Entry 5ZVT (electron microscopy, 3.30 A resolution); this record covers chains W and X of the 35 polymer chains in the assembly.

Chain W:
Molecule: VP1
Source organism: Grass carp reovirus
UniProt: Q9E3W0 (Q9E3W0_9REOV); numbering as in UniProt (aligned over 1-1299)
Sequence (1299 residues; numbered 1 to 1299; the number before each row is that of its first residue):
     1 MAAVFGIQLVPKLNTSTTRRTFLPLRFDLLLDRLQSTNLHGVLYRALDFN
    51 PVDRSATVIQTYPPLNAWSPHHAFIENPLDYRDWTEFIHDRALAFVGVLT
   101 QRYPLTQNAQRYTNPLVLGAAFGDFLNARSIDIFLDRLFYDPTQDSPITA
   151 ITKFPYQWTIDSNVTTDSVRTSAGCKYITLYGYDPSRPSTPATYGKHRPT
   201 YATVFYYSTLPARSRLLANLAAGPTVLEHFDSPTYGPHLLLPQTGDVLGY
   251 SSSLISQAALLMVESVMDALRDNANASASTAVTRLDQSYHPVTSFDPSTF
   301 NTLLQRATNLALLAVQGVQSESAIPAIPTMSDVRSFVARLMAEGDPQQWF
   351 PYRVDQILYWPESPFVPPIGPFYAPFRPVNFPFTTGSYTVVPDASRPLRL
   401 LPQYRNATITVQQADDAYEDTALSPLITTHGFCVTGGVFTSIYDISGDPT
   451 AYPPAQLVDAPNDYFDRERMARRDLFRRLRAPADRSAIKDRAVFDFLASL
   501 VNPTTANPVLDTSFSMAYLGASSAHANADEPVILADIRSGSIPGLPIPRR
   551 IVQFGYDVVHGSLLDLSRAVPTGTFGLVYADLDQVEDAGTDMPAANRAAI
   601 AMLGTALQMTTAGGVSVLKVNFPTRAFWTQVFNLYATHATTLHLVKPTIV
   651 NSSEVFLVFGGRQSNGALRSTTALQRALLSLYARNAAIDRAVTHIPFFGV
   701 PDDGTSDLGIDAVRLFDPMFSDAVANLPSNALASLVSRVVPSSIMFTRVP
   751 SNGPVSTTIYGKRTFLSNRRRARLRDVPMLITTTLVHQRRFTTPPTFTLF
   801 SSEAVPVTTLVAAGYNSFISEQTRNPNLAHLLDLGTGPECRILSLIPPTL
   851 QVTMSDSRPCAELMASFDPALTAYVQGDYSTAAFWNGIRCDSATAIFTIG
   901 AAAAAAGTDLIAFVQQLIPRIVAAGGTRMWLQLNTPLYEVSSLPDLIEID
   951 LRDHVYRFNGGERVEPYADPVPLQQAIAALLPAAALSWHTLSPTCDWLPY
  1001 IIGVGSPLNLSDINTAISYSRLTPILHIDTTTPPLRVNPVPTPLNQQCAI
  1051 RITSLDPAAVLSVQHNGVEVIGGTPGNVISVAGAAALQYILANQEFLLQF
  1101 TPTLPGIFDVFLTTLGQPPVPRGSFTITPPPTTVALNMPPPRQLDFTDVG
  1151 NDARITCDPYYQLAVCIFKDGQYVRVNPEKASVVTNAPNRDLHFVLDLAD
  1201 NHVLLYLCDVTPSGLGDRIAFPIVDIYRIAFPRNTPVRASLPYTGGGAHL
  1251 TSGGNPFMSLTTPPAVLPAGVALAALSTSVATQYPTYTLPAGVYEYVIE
Unresolved in the structure: 1, 483-484, 523-528, 586-590, 1299

Chain X:
Molecule: VP3
Source organism: Grass carp reovirus
UniProt: Q9E3V8 (Q9E3V8_9REOV); residue numbers follow UniProt; this construct covers 1-1214
Sequence (1214 residues; numbered 1 to 1214; the number before each row is that of its first residue):
     1 MPRRSARKAQSAIASPADTNVVPAKDAPTTNSPPSTTSPNQAAADANQQQ
    51 AGIVSSQSGPNAVGDSAPSSSVNNDGDIITRPTSDSIAAVANATKPAAVV
   101 SDPQSMKVTPIVNPSSYVCNVCNARFSTMSALSEHLRSDHRDDASTLLAT
   151 PMINNAIRSFLTAWDDIRILSPDVSSKSLSAYLDSAVANGPELIIEDTGL
   201 CTSFMLLDNIPSAHLTKELIGFTWFMQMYQMTPPLPEGAVNRIVCMTNWA
   251 SLGDEGRGLEVRLPPPTDSSVHAYKTVLSRGYIDNAQFNPLALRSNVLLM
   301 LLQFTLSNLKINKSSTFTSDVTTITSGRMIRAFEGRPELLALAYPGRAVL
   351 PTQTKNAQFLSTAIADRIGRLDRANLIGGEVSAMVECMELCDALTLHIRE
   401 TYIMLLRSMHQDPTQIVQIVNECANNLLNSTIPISLRPTILCPWFASSED
   451 LRLQQVMHLVNISSNTAAALPLVEALSTLLRSVTPLVLDPTVLTNAITTI
   501 SESTTQTISPISEILRLLQPMGNDYAAFWKCIASWAYNGLVTTVLSEDAF
   551 PDSSQSITHLPSMWKCLFLTLAGPMTSDPHSPVKVFMALANLLAQPEPIA
   601 IGVPGMHQTTPASQFSHPGVWPPGFLNPQLINPQQAPLLRAFAEHIRANW
   651 PQPSEFGYGSTLQGSANLFIPSNRMVYPWPNQPLPRLTVAPTYDSAMSNW
   701 ISTTIAFFIRVVNSVNMTATVNDLTRRTMTGVMTAMRQVKTMTPFYIQHM
   751 CPTELSVLASVTVTPPFQVPFTRLVQNDVITNVLVARVDPAQRGDAAVDI
   801 RATHATFAAALPVDPAAIVVAMLCGQTETNLIPSHHYGKAFAPLFASNAM
   851 FTRNQRAVITREAFVCARSAVAQCQDAGFLVPRPLDALRQFDVTSAAAAE
   901 IMHAVNDAFKTAFDLDGALLDGLALYGDPRIADLSAAYLQYGGNVVREHV
   951 PPGPSHIHRALQQVESTFMAEMNLFNVARGNLYLVQTATNGNWSPMAPVA
  1001 APPFVRGGPNVRVVGRFGTIVPRPNGLEPQLIDDGNVPRDIAGDWVYPSD
  1051 VLQVSVAVFRDYVWPMVKAGRTRVLVELGHYVYTLHYYDPQISLDEAPIL
  1101 EEWLSKINPAGIPPVPFCIPIPQVYPCITARRVHYAFTSENNNDSLFSTN
  1151 AASIDTAFGENAAVSPLRWPGLVDPNYRVGTNDLPNRITLYNSLYRYNFT
  1201 YPTLDGIMYVRSAT
Unresolved in the structure: 1-187, 334-336, 521-523, 1212-1214

Chain W / chain X interface:
Residue-residue contacts (31; chain W residue first):
  His72(W) - Tyr693(X)
  His72(W) - Ser702(X)
  Glu76(W) - Ala706(X)
  Glu76(W) - Arg737(X)  salt bridge
  Gln157(W) - Pro683(X)
  Trp158(W) - Leu684(X)  hydrogen bond (side chain-backbone)
  Trp158(W) - Pro685(X)
  Trp158(W) - Arg686(X)
  Ile160(W) - Asp694(X)
  Asn163(W) - Gln682(X)
  Arg170(W) - Asn681(X)  hydrogen bond (side chain-backbone)
  Arg170(W) - Gln682(X)
  Ser186(W) - Gln629(X)  hydrogen bond
  Arg198(W) - Ala648(X)  hydrogen bond (side chain-backbone)
  Asn219(W) - Arg674(X)
  Ala221(W) - Pro671(X)  hydrophobic
  Ala222(W) - Glu655(X)
  Gln243(W) - Gln652(X)
  Thr244(W) - Gln652(X)  hydrogen bond
  Thr244(W) - Pro653(X)
  Thr244(W) - Arg773(X)
  Thr244(W) - Val775(X)
  Gly245(W) - Gln652(X)
  Gly245(W) - Arg773(X)
  Asp246(W) - Arg647(X)  salt bridge
  Leu248(W) - Leu626(X)
  Leu248(W) - Asn627(X)
  Leu248(W) - Pro628(X)
  Leu248(W) - Arg647(X)
  Leu254(W) - Leu626(X)
  Leu254(W) - Arg647(X)
Also at the interface, not in a pair above, chain W (19 interface residues in all): Gly223
Also at the interface, not in a pair above, chain X (27 interface residues in all): Glu644, Asn649, Asn699

Summary:
The interface between chain W and chain X involves 19 residues on one side and 27 on the other; the contacts
include 5 hydrogen bonds and 2 salt bridges. Among the polar pairs are Glu76(W)-Arg737(X), Asp246(W)-Arg647(X)
and Trp158(W)-Leu684(X).
Chain W is VP1 and chain X is VP3, both from Grass carp reovirus; the structure, Structure of RNA polymerase
complex and genome within a dsRNA virus provides insights into the mechanisms ..., was determined by electron
microscopy, deposited together with 5ZVS.
